8SLX - chains A and B of the 4 polymer chains in the assembly; structure by electron microscopy, 3.23 A resolution.

== Chain A (and B) ==
Molecule: Transient receptor potential cation channel subfamily V member 2
Source organism: Rattus norvegicus
Notes: chain B of this document is another copy of the same molecule, construct and numbering; everything in this record applies to it too
UniProt: Q9WUD2 (TRPV2_RAT); the author numbering skips numbers that UniProt does not, so the offset changes along the chain: 1-715 = UniProt 1-715; 717-762 = UniProt 716-761
Amino-acid sequence (761 residues; row label = number of the first residue in the row; note: 1 number in that range is skipped by the numbering (no residue carries it; nothing is unmodelled there)):
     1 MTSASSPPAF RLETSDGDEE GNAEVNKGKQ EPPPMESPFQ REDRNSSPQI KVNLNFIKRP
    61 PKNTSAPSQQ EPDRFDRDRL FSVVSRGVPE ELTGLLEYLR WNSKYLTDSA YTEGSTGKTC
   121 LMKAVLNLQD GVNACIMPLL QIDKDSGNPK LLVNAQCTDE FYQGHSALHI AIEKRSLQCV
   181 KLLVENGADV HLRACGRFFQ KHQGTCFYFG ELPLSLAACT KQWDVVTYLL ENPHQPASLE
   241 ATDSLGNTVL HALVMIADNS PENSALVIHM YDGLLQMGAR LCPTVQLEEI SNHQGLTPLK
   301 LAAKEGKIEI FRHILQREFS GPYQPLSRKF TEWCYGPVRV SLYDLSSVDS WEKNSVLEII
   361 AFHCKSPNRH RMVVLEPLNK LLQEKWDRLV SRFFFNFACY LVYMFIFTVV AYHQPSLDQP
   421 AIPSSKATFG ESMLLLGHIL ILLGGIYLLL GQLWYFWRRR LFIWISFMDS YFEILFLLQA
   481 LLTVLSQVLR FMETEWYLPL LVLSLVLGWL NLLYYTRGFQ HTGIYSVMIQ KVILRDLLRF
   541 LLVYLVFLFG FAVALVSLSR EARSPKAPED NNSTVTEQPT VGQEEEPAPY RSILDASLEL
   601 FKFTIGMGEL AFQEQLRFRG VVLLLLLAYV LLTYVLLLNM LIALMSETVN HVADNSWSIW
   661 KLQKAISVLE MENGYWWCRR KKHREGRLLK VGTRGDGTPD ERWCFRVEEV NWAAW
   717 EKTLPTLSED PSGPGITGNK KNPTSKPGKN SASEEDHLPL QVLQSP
Unresolved in the structure: 1-74, 129-131, 416-431, 561-589, 693-698, 717-721, 729-762
Residues lining bound ligands:
  - cannabidiol (P0T), molecule 1: Leu537, Phe540, Leu541, Tyr544, Phe601, Thr604, Leu637, Met640
  - cannabidiol (P0T), molecule 2: Leu631, Leu632, Tyr634, Val635, Leu638
Reported in the primary citation:
  - allosteric site: Val532

== Chain A / chain B interface ==
Pairs across the interface - 74 pairs, chain A then chain B:
  Lys118(A) with Glu725(B), salt bridge
  Lys123(A) with Glu725(B), salt bridge
  Leu126(A) with Glu725(B)
  Asn127(A) with Glu725(B)
  Phe161(A) with Pro727(B); Ser728(B)
  Tyr162(A) with Pro727(B), hydrophobic
  His165(A) with Tyr335(B)
  Glu173(A) with Cys334(B); Tyr335(B); Gly336(B), hydrogen bond (side chain-backbone)
  Arg175(A) with Trp715(B)
  Phe198(A) with Trp333(B), hydrophobic
  Phe199(A) with Tyr335(B)
  Gly204(A) with Glu708(B)
  Thr205(A) with Trp333(B); Glu708(B), hydrogen bond
  Cys206(A) with Val338(B); Glu708(B)
  Phe207(A) with Tyr335(B), hydrophobic; Pro337(B); Val338(B), hydrophobic
  Phe209(A) with Tyr335(B)
  Leu216(A) with Tyr335(B)
  Cys219(A) with Trp712(B); Trp715(B)
  Thr220(A) with Trp715(B)
  Lys221(A) with Trp715(B), hydrogen bond (side chain-backbone)
  Ile256(A) with Trp712(B)
  Asn263(A) with Trp712(B)
  Leu266(A) with Trp715(B), hydrophobic
  Val546(A) with Trp509(B), hydrophobic
  Phe547(A) with Leu510(B), hydrophobic; Leu513(B), hydrophobic
  Gly550(A) with Val506(B); Trp509(B)
  Val553(A) with Thr408(B); Leu505(B), hydrophobic
  Ala554(A) with Val506(B), hydrophobic
  Val556(A) with Tyr412(B), hydrophobic
  Ser557(A) with Ala411(B); Val502(B)
  Leu558(A) with Leu498(B), hydrophobic; Pro499(B), hydrophobic
  Arg560(A) with Tyr412(B), hydrogen bond (side chain-backbone); Gln414(B)
  Ile593(A) with Tyr412(B)
  Phe603(A) with Ile605(B), hydrophobic
  Gly606(A) with Ile605(B); Gly606(B); Met607(B)
  Met607(A) with Met607(B), hydrophobic
  Gly608(A) with Ile605(B); Met607(B)
  Glu609(A) with Met607(B)
  Leu610(A) with Leu598(B), hydrophobic; Lys602(B), hydrogen bond (backbone-side chain); Ile605(B), hydrophobic
  Ala611(A) with Leu598(B), hydrophobic
  Phe612(A) with Leu598(B)
  Phe618(A) with Leu498(B), hydrophobic; Pro499(B), hydrophobic
  Val621(A) with Pro499(B), hydrophobic
  Leu627(A) with Phe601(B), hydrophobic
  Val630(A) with Ile605(B), hydrophobic
  Leu631(A) with Phe601(B), hydrophobic
  Tyr634(A) with Thr604(B), hydrogen bond (side chain-backbone)
  Leu638(A) with Leu644(B), hydrophobic
  Asn639(A) with Met528(B), hydrogen bond (side chain-backbone); Ile529(B)
  Leu641(A) with Leu641(B), hydrophobic
  Ile642(A) with Met645(B), hydrophobic; Thr648(B)
  Met645(A) with Met645(B), hydrophobic
Also at the interface, not in a pair above, chain A (58 interface residues in all): His169, Val543, Phe551, Leu623, Leu625, Val635
Also at the interface, not in a pair above, chain B (46 interface residues in all): His413, Pro415, Leu503, Leu512, Ile533, Leu537, Leu594, Leu637, Met640

== In short ==
58 residues of chain A and 46 residues of chain B are in contact; the contacts include 7 hydrogen bonds and 2
salt bridges. Polar pairs include Lys118(A)-Glu725(B), Lys123(A)-Glu725(B) and Glu173(A)-Gly336(B). Bound to
chain A: cannabidiol. The paper reports an allosteric site at Val532(A).
Both chains are Transient receptor potential cation channel subfamily V member 2 (Rattus norvegicus). Entry
8SLX (Rat TRPV2 bound with 1 CBD ligand in nanodiscs) was determined by electron microscopy together with 8SLY
from the same study.
